PDB entry 2OMI | X-ray diffraction, 2.24 A resolution | chains D and H of the 12 polymer chains in the assembly

[Chain D (and H)]
Protein: Insulin B chain
Organism: Homo sapiens
Notes: chain H of this document is another copy of the same molecule, construct and numbering; everything in this record applies to it too
Reference sequence: P01308 (INS_HUMAN); residues 1-30 here correspond to UniProt positions 25-54 (UniProt number = residue number + 24)
Chain sequence (30 residues; row label = number of the first residue in the row):
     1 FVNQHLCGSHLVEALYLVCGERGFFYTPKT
Not modelled in the structure: 30 (chain H: 29-30)
Bound ions: Zn2+: His10 (together with chloride ion) (shared with 1 residue of chain B; 1 residue of chain F)
Residues lining bound ligands:
  - resorcinol (RCO), molecule 1: Val2, His5, Leu6
  - resorcinol (RCO), molecule 2: Cys7, His10, Leu11, Ala14

[Interface between chain D and chain H]
Residue-residue contacts (31):
  Gln4(D) with Tyr16(H)
  His5(D) with Tyr16(H), hydrogen bond (backbone-side chain); Leu17(H)
  Gly8(D) with Tyr16(H)
  Ser9(D) with Glu13(H), hydrogen bond; Tyr16(H)
  Val12(D) with Val12(H); Glu13(H); Tyr16(H), hydrophobic
  Glu13(D) with Ser9(H), hydrogen bond; Glu13(H)
  Tyr16(D) with Gln4(H); His5(H), hydrogen bond (side chain-backbone); Gly8(H); Ser9(H); Val12(H), hydrophobic; Tyr26(H)
  Leu17(D) with His5(H)
  Glu21(D) with Pro28(H)
  Gly23(D) with Tyr26(H)
  Phe24(D) with Phe24(H), hydrophobic; Phe25(H); Tyr26(H), hydrogen bond (backbone-backbone)
  Phe25(D) with Phe24(H); Phe25(H), hydrophobic
  Tyr26(D) with Tyr16(H), hydrophobic; Gly23(H); Phe24(H), hydrogen bond (backbone-backbone)
  Pro28(D) with Gly20(H); Glu21(H); Gly23(H)
Interface residues without a listed pair, chain D (16 interface residues in all): Gly20, Lys29
Interface residues without a listed pair, chain H (16 interface residues in all): Arg22

[In short]
The chain D/chain H interface involves 16 residues from each chain; the contacts include 6 hydrogen bonds.
Polar pairs include His5(D)-Tyr16(H), Ser9(D)-Glu13(H) and Phe24(D)-Tyr26(H). Ligands of chain D: resorcinol.
Chain D and chain H are both Insulin B chain (Homo sapiens); the structure, Structure of human insulin
cocrystallized with protamine, was determined by X-ray diffraction (same publication as 2OMG and 2OMH).
